3NDI - chain A; structure by X-ray diffraction, 1.50 A resolution.

== Chain A ==
Protein: Methyltransferase
Source organism: Micromonospora chalcea
UniProtKB: B5L6K6 (B5L6K6_MICCH); residues 1-414 here = UniProt positions 1-414
Sequence (416 residues; row label = number of the first residue in the row; numbers below 1 keep their minus sign (Gly-1 is residue -1)):
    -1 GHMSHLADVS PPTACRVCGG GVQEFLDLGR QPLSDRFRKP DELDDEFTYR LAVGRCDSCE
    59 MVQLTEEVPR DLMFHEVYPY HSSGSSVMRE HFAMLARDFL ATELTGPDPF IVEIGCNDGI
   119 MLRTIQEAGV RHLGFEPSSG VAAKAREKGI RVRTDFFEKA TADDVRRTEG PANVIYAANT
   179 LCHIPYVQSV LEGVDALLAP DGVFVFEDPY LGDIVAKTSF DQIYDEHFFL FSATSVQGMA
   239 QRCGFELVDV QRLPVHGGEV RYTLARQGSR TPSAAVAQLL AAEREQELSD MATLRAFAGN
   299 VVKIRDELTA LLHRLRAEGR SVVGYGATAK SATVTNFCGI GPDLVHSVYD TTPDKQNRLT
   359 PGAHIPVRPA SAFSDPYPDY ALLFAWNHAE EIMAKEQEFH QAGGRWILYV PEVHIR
Disordered / not traced: -1 to 9
Differences from the reference sequence: expression tag (-1 to 0)
Metal / ion sites: Zn2+: Cys13, Cys16, Cys54, Cys57
Ligand contacts:
  - S-adenosylmethionine (SAM): Phe72, Tyr76, Tyr78, Ser80, Phe90, Glu111, Ile112, Gly113, Asn115, Phe133, Glu134, Pro135, Ser136, Asp153, Phe154, Phe155, Ala176, Asn177, Thr178, His181, Ile182, Tyr184
  - thymidine-5'-phosphate (TMP): Tyr78, Gly82, Ser83, His254, Tyr323, Gly324, Ala325, Thr326, Lys328, Tyr347, Asp348, Thr349, Thr350, Lys353, Ala383, Asn385, His386, Glu389, Ile390, Lys393

== In short ==
Bound to chain A: S-adenosylmethionine and thymidine-5'-phosphate. Cys13, Cys16, Cys54 and Cys57 coordinate
Zn2+.
Chain A is Methyltransferase (Micromonospora chalcea); the structure, X-ray Structure of a
C-3'-Methyltransferase in Complex with S-adenosylmethionine and dTMP, was determined by X-ray diffraction
together with 3NDJ from the same study.
